4L9Q - chain A; structure by X-ray diffraction, 2.70 A resolution.

# Chain A
Protein: Serum albumin
Source organism: Homo sapiens
UniProtKB: P02768 (ALBU_HUMAN); residues 1-585 here correspond to UniProt positions 25-609 (UniProt number = residue number + 24)
Sequence (585 residues; numbered 1 to 585; the number before each row is that of its first residue):
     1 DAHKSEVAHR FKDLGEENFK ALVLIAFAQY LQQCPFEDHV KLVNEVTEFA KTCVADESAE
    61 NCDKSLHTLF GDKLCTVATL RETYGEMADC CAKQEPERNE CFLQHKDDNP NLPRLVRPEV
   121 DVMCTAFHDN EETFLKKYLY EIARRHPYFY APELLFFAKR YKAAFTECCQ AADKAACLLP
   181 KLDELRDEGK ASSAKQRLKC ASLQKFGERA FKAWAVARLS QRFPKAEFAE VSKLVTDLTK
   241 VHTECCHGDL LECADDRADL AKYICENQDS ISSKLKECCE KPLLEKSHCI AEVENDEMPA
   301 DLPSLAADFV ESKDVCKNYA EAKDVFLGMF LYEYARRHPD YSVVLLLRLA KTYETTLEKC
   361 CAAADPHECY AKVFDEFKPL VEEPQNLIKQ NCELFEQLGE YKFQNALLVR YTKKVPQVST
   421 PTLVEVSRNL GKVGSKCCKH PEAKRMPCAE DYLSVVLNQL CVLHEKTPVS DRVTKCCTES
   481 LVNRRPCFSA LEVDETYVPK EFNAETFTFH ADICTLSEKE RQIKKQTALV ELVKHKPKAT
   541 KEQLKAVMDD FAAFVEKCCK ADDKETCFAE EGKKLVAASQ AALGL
Unresolved in the structure: 1, 583-585
Disulfide bonds: Cys53-Cys62, Cys75-Cys91, Cys90-Cys101, Cys124-Cys169, Cys168-Cys177, Cys200-Cys246, Cys245-Cys253, Cys265-Cys279, Cys278-Cys289, Cys316-Cys361, Cys360-Cys369, Cys392-Cys438, Cys437-Cys448, Cys461-Cys477, Cys476-Cys487, Cys514-Cys559, Cys558-Cys567
Ligand contacts: Teniposide (9TP; (5S,5aR,8aR,9R)-9-(4-hydroxy-3,5-dimethoxyphenyl)-8-oxo-5,5a,6,8,8a,9-hexahydrofuro[3',4':6,7]naphtho[2,3-d][1,3]dioxol -5-yl 4,6-O-(thiophen-2-ylmethylidene)-beta-D-glucopyranoside): Leu115, Val116, Arg117, Pro118, Ala126, Phe134, Lys137, Tyr138, Glu141, Ile142, Arg145, His146, Phe149, Tyr161, Leu182, Asp183, Leu185, Arg186, Gly189, Lys190
Curated features (UniProtKB/Swiss-Prot):
  - binding site (Cu cation): His3
  - binding site (Ca(2+)): Glu6, Asp13, Glu244, Asp249, Glu252, Asp255, Asp259
  - binding site (Zn(2+)): His67, His247, Asp249
  - binding site ((4Z,15Z)-bilirubin IXalpha): Lys240
  - site: Lys4 (Not glycated), Lys20 (Not glycated), Lys41 (Not glycated), Lys64 (Not glycated), Lys73 (Not glycated), Lys93 (Not glycated), Lys106 (Not glycated), Lys136 (Not glycated), Lys159 (Not glycated), Lys174 (Not glycated), Lys181 (Not glycated), Lys190 (Not glycated), Lys195 (Not glycated), Lys199 (Aspirin-acetylated lysine), Lys205 (Not glycated), Lys212 (Not glycated), Lys240 (Not glycated), Lys262 (Not glycated), Lys274 (Not glycated), Lys286 (Not glycated) and 18 more in UniProt
  - modified residue: Ser5 (Phosphoserine), Ser58 (Phosphoserine), Ser65 (Phosphoserine), Thr83 (Phosphothreonine), Lys205 (N6-succinyllysine), Ser273 (Phosphoserine), Ser419 (Phosphoserine), Thr420 (Phosphothreonine), Thr422 (Phosphothreonine), Lys436 (N6-succinyllysine), Ser489 (Phosphoserine), Lys519 (N6-succinyllysine), Lys534 (N6-methyllysine), Lys564 (N6-succinyllysine)
  - glycosylation: Lys12 (N-linked (Glc) (glycation) lysine), Lys51 (N-linked (Glc) (glycation) lysine), Lys137 (N-linked (Glc) (glycation) lysine), Lys162 (N-linked (Glc) (glycation) lysine), Lys199 (N-linked (Glc) (glycation) lysine), Lys225 (N-linked (Glc) (glycation) lysine), Lys233 (N-linked (Glc) (glycation) lysine), Lys276 (N-linked (Glc) (glycation) lysine), Lys281 (N-linked (Glc) (glycation) lysine), Lys313 (N-linked (Glc) (glycation) lysine), Lys317 (N-linked (Glc) (glycation) lysine), Asn318 (N-linked (GlcNAc...) asparagine), Lys323 (N-linked (Glc) (glycation) lysine), Lys351 (N-linked (Glc) (glycation) lysine), Lys378 (N-linked (Glc) (glycation) lysine), Lys413 (N-linked (Glc) (glycation) lysine), Lys439 (N-linked (Glc) (glycation) lysine), Lys444 (N-linked (Glc) (glycation) lysine), Asp494 (N-linked (GlcNAc...) asparagine), Lys525 (N-linked (Glc) (glycation) lysine) and 4 more in UniProt

# Summary
Bound to chain A: Teniposide. Curated annotation (UniProt) lists Cu cation-binding residue His3, 7
Ca2+-binding residues, 3 Zn2+-binding residues and (4Z,15Z)-bilirubin IXalpha-binding residue Lys240.
Chain A is Serum albumin (Homo sapiens); the structure, X-ray study of human serum albumin complexed with
teniposide, was determined by X-ray diffraction together with 4L8U, 4L9K, 4LA0, 4LB2 and 4LB9 from the same
study.
